Entry 1S0M (X-ray diffraction, 2.70 A resolution); this record covers chains D and A of the 3 polymer chains in the assembly.

== Chain D ==
Molecule: 16-nt DNA strand
Sequence (16 nucleotides; numbered 1904 to 1919; the number before each row is that of its first residue):
  1904 ATAAATCCTT CCCCCA
Glycans and other covalent adducts: 1,2,3-trihydroxy-1,2,3,4-tetrahydrobenzo[a]pyrene (BAP) linked to DA1906

== Chain A ==
Molecule: DNA polymerase IV
Source organism: Sulfolobus solfataricus
Notes: EC 2.7.7.7
Reference sequence: Q97W02 (DPO42_SULSO); residues 1-352 here = UniProt positions 1-352
Sequence (352 residues; numbered 1 to 352; the number before each row is that of its first residue):
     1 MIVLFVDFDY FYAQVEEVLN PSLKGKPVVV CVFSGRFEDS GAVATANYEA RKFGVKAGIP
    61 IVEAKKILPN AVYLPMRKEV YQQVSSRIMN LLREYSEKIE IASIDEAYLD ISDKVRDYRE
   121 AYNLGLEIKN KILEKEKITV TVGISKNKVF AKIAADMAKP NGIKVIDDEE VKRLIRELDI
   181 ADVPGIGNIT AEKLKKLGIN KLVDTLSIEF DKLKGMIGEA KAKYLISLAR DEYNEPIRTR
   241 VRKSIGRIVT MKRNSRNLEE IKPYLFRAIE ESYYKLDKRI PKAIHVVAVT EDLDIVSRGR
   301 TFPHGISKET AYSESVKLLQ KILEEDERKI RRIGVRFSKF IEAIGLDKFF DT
Unresolved in the structure: 342-352
Ion coordination: Ca2+ site 1: Asp7, Phe8, Asp105 (together with 2'-deoxyadenosine 5'-triphosphate); Ca2+ site 2: Ala181, Ile186; Ca2+ site 3 near Asp294 (its only coordinating residue here)
Small-molecule neighbours: 2'-deoxyadenosine 5'-triphosphate (DTP): Asp7, Phe8, Asp9, Tyr10, Phe11, Ala44, Thr45, Tyr48, Arg51, Ala57, Gly58, Asp105, Lys159
Curated features (UniProtKB/Swiss-Prot):
  - active site: Glu106
  - binding site (Mg(2+)): Asp7, Asp105
  - site: Tyr12 (Substrate discrimination)
  - mutagenesis: Asp105 to Glu106 (Loss of function), Glu342 to Thr352 (Almost complete loss of interaction with PCNA)

== Chain D / chain A interface ==
Pairs across the interface (30; chain D residue first):
  DA1904(D) with Phe37(A), phosphate contact; Gly41(A), sugar contact; Leu293(A), base contact; Arg331(A), salt bridge to the phosphate
  DT1905(D) with Val32(A), phosphate contact; Gly41(A), sugar contact; Ala42(A), base contact; Gly58(A), base contact; Thr250(A), phosphate contact; Arg331(A), salt bridge to the phosphate; Arg332(A), sugar contact
  DA1906(D) with Arg247(A), salt bridge to the phosphate; Thr250(A), hydrogen bond to the phosphate; Arg332(A), salt bridge to the phosphate
  DA1907(D) with Lys78(A), sugar contact; Arg247(A), salt bridge to the phosphate; Ile248(A), hydrogen bond to the phosphate; Lys275(A), salt bridge to the phosphate; Arg336(A), sugar contact
  DA1908(D) with Arg242(A), salt bridge to the phosphate; Ser244(A), sugar contact; Ile245(A), phosphate contact; Gly246(A), hydrogen bond to the phosphate; Arg336(A), salt bridge to the phosphate
  DT1909(D) with Arg242(A), phosphate contact; Lys243(A), hydrogen bond to the phosphate; Ser244(A), hydrogen bond to the phosphate
  DC1911(D) with Ala220(A), phosphate contact; Lys221(A), salt bridge to the phosphate
  DT1912(D) with Gly218(A), phosphate contact
Also at the interface, not in a pair above, chain D (9 interface residues in all): DC1910
Also at the interface, not in a pair above, chain A (29 interface residues in all): Ser34, Ser40, Ala44, Pro60, Glu219, Val241, Val249

== Summary ==
9 residues of chain D face 29 of chain A across their interface, with 5 hydrogen bonds and 9 salt bridges.
Polar pairs include DA1906(D)-Thr250(A), DA1907(D)-Ile248(A) and DA1908(D)-Gly246(A). Bound to chain A:
2'-deoxyadenosine 5'-triphosphate. Compound BAP is covalently linked to DA1906(D).
Here chain D is a 16-nt DNA strand and chain A is DNA polymerase IV (Sulfolobus solfataricus). Entry 1S0M
(Crystal structure of a Benzo[a]pyrene Diol Epoxide adduct in a ternary complex with a DNA polymerase) was
determined by X-ray diffraction.
